Entry 6UPL (electron microscopy, 7.40 A resolution (low resolution: residue-level contacts below are approximate; hydrogen-bond / salt-bridge calls are withheld)); this record covers chains E and I of the 12 polymer chains in the assembly.

[Chain E]
Molecule: Histone H3.1
Source organism: Homo sapiens
Reference sequence: P68431 (H31_HUMAN); residues 0-135 here correspond to UniProt positions 1-136 (UniProt number = residue number + 1)
Amino-acid sequence (136 residues; numbered 0 to 135; the number before each row is that of its first residue; numbering starts at 0):
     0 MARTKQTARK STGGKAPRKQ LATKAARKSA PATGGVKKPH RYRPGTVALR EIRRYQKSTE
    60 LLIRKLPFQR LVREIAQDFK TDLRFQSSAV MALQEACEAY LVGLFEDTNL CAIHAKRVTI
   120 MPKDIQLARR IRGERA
Unresolved in the structure: 0-36
Curated features (UniProtKB/Swiss-Prot):
  - modified residue: Arg2 (Asymmetric dimethylarginine), Thr3 (Phosphothreonine), Lys4 (Allysine), Gln5 (5-glutamyl dopamine), Thr6 (Phosphothreonine), Arg8 (Citrulline), Lys9 (N6,N6,N6-trimethyllysine), Ser10 (ADP-ribosylserine), Thr11 (Phosphothreonine), Lys14 (N6-(2-hydroxyisobutyryl)lysine), Arg17 (Asymmetric dimethylarginine), Lys18 (N6-(2-hydroxyisobutyryl)lysine), Lys23 (N6-(2-hydroxyisobutyryl)lysine), Arg26 (Citrulline), Lys27 (N6,N6,N6-trimethyllysine), Ser28 (ADP-ribosylserine), Lys36 (N6,N6,N6-trimethyllysine), Lys37 (N6-methyllysine), Tyr41 (Phosphotyrosine), Lys56 (N6,N6,N6-trimethyllysine) and 8 more in UniProt
  - lipidation: Lys18 (N6-decanoyllysine)

[Chain I]
Molecule: 79-nt DNA strand
Sequence (79 nucleotides; row label = number of the first residue in the row; numbers below 1 keep their minus sign (DT-39 is residue -39)):
   -39 TCGTAGACAG CTCTAGCACC GCTTAAACGC ACGTACGCGC TGTCCCCCGC GTTTTAACCG
    21 CCAAGGGGAT TACTCCCTA

[Chain E / chain I interface]
Pairs across the interface (22; chain E residue first):
  Pro38(E) with DC10(I); DG11(I)
  His39(E) with DC10(I)
  Arg40(E) with DC8(I); DG9(I)
  Tyr41(E) with DC10(I)
  Pro43(E) with DC8(I); DG9(I)
  Gly44(E) with DC8(I); DG9(I)
  Val46(E) with DG9(I)
  Ala47(E) with DG9(I)
  Arg63(E) with DA17(I); DC18(I)
  Lys64(E) with DA17(I); DC18(I)
  Leu65(E) with DA17(I); DC18(I)
  Pro66(E) with DA17(I)
  Arg83(E) with DG26(I); DG27(I)
  Thr118(E) with DC7(I)
Also at the interface, not in a pair above, chain E (16 interface residues in all): Arg42, Arg69

[In short]
The interface between chain E and chain I involves 16 residues on one side and 9 on the other.
Here chain E is Histone H3.1 (Homo sapiens) and chain I is a 79-nt DNA strand. Entry 6UPL (Structure of
FACT_subnucleosome complex 2) was determined by electron microscopy (same publication as 6UPK).
